PDB entry 3ZKJ | X-ray diffraction, 2.58 A resolution | chains A and C of the 3 polymer chains in the assembly

# Chain A
Molecule: Ankyrin repeat and socs box protein 9
From: Homo sapiens
Reference sequence: Q96DX5 (ASB9_HUMAN); numbering as in UniProt (aligned over 35-294)
Chain sequence (261 residues; each row starts with the number of its first residue):
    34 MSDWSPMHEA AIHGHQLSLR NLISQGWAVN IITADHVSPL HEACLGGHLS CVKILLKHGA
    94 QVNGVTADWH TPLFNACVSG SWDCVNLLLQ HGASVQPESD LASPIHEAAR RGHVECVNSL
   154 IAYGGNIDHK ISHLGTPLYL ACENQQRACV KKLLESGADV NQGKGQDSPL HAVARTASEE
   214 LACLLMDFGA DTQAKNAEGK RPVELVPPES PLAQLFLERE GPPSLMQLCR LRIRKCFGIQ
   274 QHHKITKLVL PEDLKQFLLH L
Unresolved in the structure: 34-36, 253
Differences from the reference sequence: expression tag (34)
Swiss-Prot annotation at these positions:
  - site (Essential for binding to CKB): His103, Phe107
  - modified residue: Ser51 (Phosphoserine)

# Chain C
Molecule: Transcription elongation factor B polypeptide 2
From: Homo sapiens
Reference sequence: Q15370 (ELOB_HUMAN); residue numbers follow UniProt; this construct covers 1-118
Chain sequence (118 residues; numbered 1 to 118; the number before each row is that of its first residue):
     1 MDVFLMIRRH KTTIFTDAKE SSTVFELKRI VEGILKRPPD EQRLYKDDQL LDDGKTLGEC
    61 GFTSQTARPQ APATVGLAFR ADDTFEALCI EPFSSPPELP DVMKPQDSGS SANEQAVQ
Unresolved in the structure: 1, 20-21, 40-45, 51-61, 76-90, 106-118
Swiss-Prot annotation at these positions:
  - modified residue: Met1 (N-acetylmethionine), Thr84 (Phosphothreonine), Ser108 (Phosphoserine), Ser111 (Phosphoserine)

# Chain A / chain C interface
Contacting residue pairs - 5 pairs, chain A then chain C:
  Cys269(A) - Met103(C)  hydrophobic
  Phe270(A) - Val102(C)
  Phe270(A) - Met103(C)  hydrophobic
  Leu281(A) - Pro100(C)  hydrophobic
  Leu281(A) - Val102(C)  hydrophobic
Also at the interface, not in a pair above, chain A (6 interface residues in all): Ile266, Lys277, Lys280
Also at the interface, not in a pair above, chain C (4 interface residues in all): Lys104

# In short
The interface between chain A and chain C involves 6 residues on one side and 4 on the other.
Chain A is Ankyrin repeat and socs box protein 9 and chain C is Transcription elongation factor B polypeptide
2, both from Homo sapiens; the structure, Crystal Structure of Ankyrin Repeat and Socs Box-Containing Protein
9 (Asb9) in Complex with Elonginb and ..., was determined by X-ray diffraction (same publication as 2WZK).
